PDB entry 8WKR | X-ray diffraction, 2.05 A resolution | chains B and D of the 4 polymer chains in the assembly

[Chain B (and D)]
Name: L-methionine gamma-lyase
From: Lactiplantibacillus plantarum JDM1
Notes: chain D of this document is another copy of the same molecule, construct and numbering; everything in this record applies to it too
UniProt: A0A0G9F7S9 (A0A0G9F7S9_LACPN); the author numbering skips numbers that UniProt does not, so the offset changes along the chain: 1-211 = UniProt 1-211; 213-429 = UniProt 212-428
Sequence (448 residues; row label = number of the first residue in the row; note: 1 number in that range is skipped by the numbering (no residue carries it; nothing is unmodelled there); numbers below 1 keep their minus sign (Met-19 is residue -19)):
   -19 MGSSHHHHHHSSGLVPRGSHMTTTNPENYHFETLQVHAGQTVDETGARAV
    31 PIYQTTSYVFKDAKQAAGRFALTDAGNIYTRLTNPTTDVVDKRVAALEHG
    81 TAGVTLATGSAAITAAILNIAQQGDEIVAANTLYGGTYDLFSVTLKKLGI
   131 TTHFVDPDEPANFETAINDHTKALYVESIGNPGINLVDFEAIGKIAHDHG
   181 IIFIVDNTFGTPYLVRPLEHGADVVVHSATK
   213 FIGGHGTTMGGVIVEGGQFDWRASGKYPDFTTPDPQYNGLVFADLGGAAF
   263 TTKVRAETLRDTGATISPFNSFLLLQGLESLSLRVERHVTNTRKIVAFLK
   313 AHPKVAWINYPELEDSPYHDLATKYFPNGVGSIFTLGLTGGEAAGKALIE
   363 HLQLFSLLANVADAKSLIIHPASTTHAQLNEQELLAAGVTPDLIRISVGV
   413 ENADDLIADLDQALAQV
Unresolved in the structure: -19 to 4, 42-60
Sequence notes: initiating methionine (-19); expression tag (-18 to 0)
Modified positions: Lys211 ((2S)-2-amino-6-[[3-hydroxy-2-methyl-5-(phosphonooxymethyl)pyridin-4-yl]methylideneamino]hexanoic acid; LLP)
Glycans and other covalent adducts: covalent link Lys211-Phe213
Small-molecule neighbours: proline (PRO): His217, Gln288, Gly289, Ser292, Arg296

[How chain B and chain D interact]
Contacting residue pairs (43; chain B residue first):
  Val22(B) with Val39(D), hydrophobic
  Asp23(B) with Tyr33(D), hydrogen bond
  Glu24(B) with Asp23(D); Glu24(D), hydrogen bond (side chain-backbone); Lys41(D)
  Thr25(B) with Tyr33(D); Tyr38(D); Lys41(D); Arg61(D)
  Gly26(B) with Tyr38(D); Val39(D), hydrogen bond (backbone-backbone); Lys41(D)
  Ala27(B) with Tyr33(D), hydrophobic; Ser37(D); Tyr38(D), hydrophobic
  Arg28(B) with Thr35(D), hydrogen bond (backbone-side chain); Ser37(D), hydrogen bond (backbone-backbone)
  Ala29(B) with Gln34(D); Thr35(D), hydrogen bond (backbone-side chain)
  Pro31(B) with Ile32(D); Tyr33(D), hydrophobic
  Ile32(B) with Pro31(D); Ile32(D), hydrogen bond (backbone-backbone); Phe281(D), hydrophobic
  Tyr33(B) with Asp23(D), hydrogen bond; Thr25(D); Ala27(D), hydrophobic; Pro31(D), hydrophobic
  Gln34(B) with Ala29(D)
  Thr35(B) with Arg28(D); Ala29(D), hydrogen bond (side chain-backbone)
  Ser37(B) with Ala27(D); Arg28(D), hydrogen bond (backbone-backbone)
  Tyr38(B) with Thr25(D); Gly26(D); Ala27(D), hydrophobic
  Val39(B) with Gly26(D), hydrogen bond (backbone-backbone); Arg28(D)
  Lys41(B) with Asp23(D), hydrogen bond (side chain-backbone); Glu24(D); Gly26(D)
  Phe281(B) with Ile32(D), hydrophobic; Phe281(D), hydrophobic
Other interface residues (no listed pair), chain B (21 interface residues in all): Arg61, Pro65, Phe284
Other interface residues (no listed pair), chain D (21 interface residues in all): Val22, Pro65, Phe284

[In short]
The chain B/chain D interface involves 21 residues from each chain, with 12 hydrogen bonds. Among the polar
pairs are Asp23(B)-Tyr33(D), Glu24(B)-Glu24(D) and Arg28(B)-Thr35(D). Chain B binds proline.
Chain B and chain D are both L-methionine gamma-lyase (Lactiplantibacillus plantarum JDM1); the structure,
Crystal structure of O-acetylhomoserine sulfhydrylase from Lactobacillus plantarum in the open form, was
determined by X-ray diffraction.
